PDB entry 2DFI | X-ray diffraction, 2.10 A resolution | chains A and B

# Chain A (and B)
Molecule: Methionine aminopeptidase
From: Pyrococcus furiosus
Notes: EC 3.4.11.18; engineered mutation(s): chameleon sequence; chain B of this document is another copy of the same molecule, construct and numbering; everything in this record applies to it too
Reference sequence: P56218 (AMPM_PYRFU); residues 1-292 here = UniProt positions 1-292
Chain sequence (301 residues; numbered 1 to 301; the number before each row is that of its first residue):
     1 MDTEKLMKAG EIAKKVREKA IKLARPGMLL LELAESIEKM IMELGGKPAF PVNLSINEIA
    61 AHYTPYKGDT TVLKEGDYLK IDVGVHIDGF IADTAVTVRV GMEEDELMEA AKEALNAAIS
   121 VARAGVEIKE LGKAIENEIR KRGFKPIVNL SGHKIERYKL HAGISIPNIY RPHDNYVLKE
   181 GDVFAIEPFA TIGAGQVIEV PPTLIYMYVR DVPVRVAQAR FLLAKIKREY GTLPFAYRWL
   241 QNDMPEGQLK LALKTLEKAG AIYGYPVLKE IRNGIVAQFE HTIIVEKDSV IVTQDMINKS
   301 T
Metal / ion sites: Co2+ site 1: His62 (shared with His173(B) of chain B); Co2+ site 2: Asp82, Asp93, Glu280; Co2+ site 3: Asp93, His153, Glu187, Glu280; Co2+ site 4: His173 (shared with His62(B) of chain B)
UniProt features mapped onto this chain:
  - binding site (substrate): His62, His161
  - binding site (a divalent metal cation): Asp82, Asp93, His153, Glu187, Glu280

# Interface between chain A and chain B
Residue-residue contacts (41):
  His62(A) - His173(B)  hydrogen bond
  Glu127(A) - Tyr263(B)
  Lys129(A) - Tyr265(B)
  Glu130(A) - Tyr263(B)  hydrogen bond
  Glu136(A) - Gln196(B)  hydrogen bond
  Arg140(A) - Gln196(B)
  Val148(A) - Ile169(B)
  Asn149(A) - Ile169(B)
  Asn149(A) - Tyr170(B)  hydrogen bond (side chain-backbone)
  Asn149(A) - Arg171(B)
  Asn149(A) - Pro172(B)
  Leu150(A) - His173(B)
  His161(A) - His173(B)
  Ser165(A) - Arg171(B)  hydrogen bond
  Pro167(A) - Arg171(B)
  Ile169(A) - Val148(B)  hydrophobic
  Ile169(A) - Asn149(B)
  Tyr170(A) - Asn149(B)  hydrogen bond (backbone-side chain)
  Tyr170(A) - Glu199(B)  hydrogen bond
  Arg171(A) - Val148(B)
  Arg171(A) - Asn149(B)
  Arg171(A) - Ser165(B)  hydrogen bond
  Arg171(A) - Arg171(B)
  Pro172(A) - Asn149(B)
  Pro172(A) - Leu150(B)  hydrophobic
  Pro172(A) - Tyr265(B)
  Pro172(A) - Leu268(B)  hydrophobic
  His173(A) - His62(B)  hydrogen bond
  His173(A) - Leu150(B)
  His173(A) - His161(B)
  Asn175(A) - Tyr265(B)  hydrogen bond
  Gln196(A) - Glu136(B)  hydrogen bond
  Gln196(A) - Arg140(B)
  Glu199(A) - Tyr170(B)  hydrogen bond
  Glu199(A) - Pro172(B)
  Tyr263(A) - Glu127(B)
  Tyr263(A) - Lys129(B)
  Tyr263(A) - Glu130(B)  hydrogen bond
  Tyr265(A) - Pro172(B)
  Tyr265(A) - Asn175(B)  hydrogen bond
  Leu268(A) - Pro172(B)  hydrophobic
Also at the interface, not in a pair above, chain A (25 interface residues in all): Gly125, Lys133
Also at the interface, not in a pair above, chain B (26 interface residues in all): Ser151, Pro167, Met207, Arg210

# Overview
Chain A and chain B form an interface of 25 and 26 residues respectively, with 14 hydrogen bonds. Among the
polar pairs are His62(A)-His173(B), Glu130(A)-Tyr263(B) and Glu136(A)-Gln196(B). From UniProt:
substrate-binding residues His62(A) and His161(A) and 5 divalent metal cation-binding residues on chain A.
Both chains are Methionine aminopeptidase (Pyrococcus furiosus). Entry 2DFI (Crystal structure of
Pf-MAP(1-292)-C) was determined by X-ray diffraction, deposited together with 2DF5, 2DFE, 2DFF and 2DFH.
